7Z1L - chains A and B of the 20 polymer chains in the assembly; structure by electron microscopy, 2.80 A resolution.

Chain A:
Protein: DNA-directed RNA polymerase III subunit RPC1
Organism: Saccharomyces cerevisiae W303
Notes: EC 2.7.7.6
Reference sequence: P04051 (RPC1_YEAST); numbering as in UniProt (aligned over 1-1460)
Sequence (1460 residues; row label = number of the first residue in the row):
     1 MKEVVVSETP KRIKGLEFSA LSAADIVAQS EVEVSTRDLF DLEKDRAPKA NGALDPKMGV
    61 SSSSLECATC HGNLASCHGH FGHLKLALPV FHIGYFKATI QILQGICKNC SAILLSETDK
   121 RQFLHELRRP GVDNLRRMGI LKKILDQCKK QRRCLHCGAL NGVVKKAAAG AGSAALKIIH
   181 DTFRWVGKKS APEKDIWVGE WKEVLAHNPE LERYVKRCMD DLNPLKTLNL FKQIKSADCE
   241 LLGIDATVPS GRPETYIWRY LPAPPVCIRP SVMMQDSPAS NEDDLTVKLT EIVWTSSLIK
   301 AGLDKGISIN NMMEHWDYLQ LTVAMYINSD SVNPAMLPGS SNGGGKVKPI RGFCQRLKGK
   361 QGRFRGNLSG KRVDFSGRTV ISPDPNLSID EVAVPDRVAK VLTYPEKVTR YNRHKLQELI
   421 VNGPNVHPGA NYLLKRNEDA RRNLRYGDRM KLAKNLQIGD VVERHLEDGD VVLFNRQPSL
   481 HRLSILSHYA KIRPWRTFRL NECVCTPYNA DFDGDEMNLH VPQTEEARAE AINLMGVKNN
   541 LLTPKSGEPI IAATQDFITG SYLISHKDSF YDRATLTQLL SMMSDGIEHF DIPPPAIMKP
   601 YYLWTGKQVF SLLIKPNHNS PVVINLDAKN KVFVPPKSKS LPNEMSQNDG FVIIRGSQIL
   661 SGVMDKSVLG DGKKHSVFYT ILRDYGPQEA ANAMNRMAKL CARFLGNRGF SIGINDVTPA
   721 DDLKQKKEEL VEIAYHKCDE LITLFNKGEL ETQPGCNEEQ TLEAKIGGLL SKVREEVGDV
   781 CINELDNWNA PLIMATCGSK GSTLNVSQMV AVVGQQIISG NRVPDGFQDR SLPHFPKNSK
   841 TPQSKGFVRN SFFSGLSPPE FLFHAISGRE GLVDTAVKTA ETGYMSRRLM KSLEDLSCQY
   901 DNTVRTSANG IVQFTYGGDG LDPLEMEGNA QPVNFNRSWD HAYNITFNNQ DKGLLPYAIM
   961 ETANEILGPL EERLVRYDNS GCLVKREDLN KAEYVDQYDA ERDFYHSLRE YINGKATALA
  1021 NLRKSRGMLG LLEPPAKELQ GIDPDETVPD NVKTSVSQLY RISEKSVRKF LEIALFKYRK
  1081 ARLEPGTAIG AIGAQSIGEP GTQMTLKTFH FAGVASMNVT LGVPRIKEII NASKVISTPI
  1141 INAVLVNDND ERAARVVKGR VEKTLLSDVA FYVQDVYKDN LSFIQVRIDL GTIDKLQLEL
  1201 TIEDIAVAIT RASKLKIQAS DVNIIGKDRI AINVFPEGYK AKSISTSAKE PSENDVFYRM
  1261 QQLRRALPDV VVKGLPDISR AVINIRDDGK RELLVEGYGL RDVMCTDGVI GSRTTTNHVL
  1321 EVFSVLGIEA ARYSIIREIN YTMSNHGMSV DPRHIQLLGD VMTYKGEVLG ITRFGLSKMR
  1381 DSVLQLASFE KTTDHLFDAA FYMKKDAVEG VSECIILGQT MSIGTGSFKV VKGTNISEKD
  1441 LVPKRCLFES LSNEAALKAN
Not modelled in the structure: 341-346, 1237-1252, 1459-1460
Bound ions: Zn2+ site 1: Cys67, Cys70, Cys77, His80; Zn2+ site 2: Cys107, Cys110, Cys154, Cys157; Mg2+: Asp511, Asp513 (shared with 1 residue of chain R)
Residues lining bound ligands: 4QM ((3R,5S,7R,8R,9S,10S,12S,13R,14S,17R)-10,13-dimethyl-17-[(2R)-pentan-2-yl]-2,3,4,5,6,7,8,9,11,12,14,15,16,17-tetradecahydro-1H-cyclopenta[a]phenanthrene-3,7,12-triol): Lys1134, Asp1277, Tyr1298, His1318, Leu1320, Glu1321
Curated features (UniProtKB/Swiss-Prot):
  - region: Pro858 to Glu870 (Bridging helix)
  - binding site (Zn(2+)): Cys67, Cys70, Cys77, His80, Cys107, Cys110, Cys154
  - binding site (Mg(2+)): Asp511, Asp513, Asp515
  - mutagenesis: Thr506 (T506I: Temperature-sensitive), Asn509 (N509Y: Temperature-sensitive), Asn518 (N518Q: Temperature-sensitive)

Chain B:
Protein: DNA-directed RNA polymerase III subunit RPC2
Organism: Saccharomyces cerevisiae W303
Notes: EC 2.7.7.6
Reference sequence: P22276 (RPC2_YEAST); residues 1-1149 here = UniProt positions 1-1149
Sequence (1149 residues; each row starts with the number of its first residue):
     1 MVAATKRRKT HIHKHVKDEA FDDLLKPVYK GKKLTDEINT AQDKWHLLPA FLKVKGLVKQ
    61 HLDSFNYFVD TDLKKIIKAN QLILSDVDPE FYLKYVDIRV GKKSSSSTKD YLTPPHECRL
   121 RDMTYSAPIY VDIEYTRGRN IIMHKDVEIG RMPIMLRSNK CILYDADESK MAKLNECPLD
   181 PGGYFIVNGT EKVILVQEQL SKNRIIVEAD EKKGIVQASV TSSTHERKSK TYVITKNGKI
   241 YLKHNSIAEE IPIAIVLKAC GILSDLEIMQ LVCGNDSSYQ DIFAVNLEES SKLDIYTQQQ
   301 ALEYIGAKVK TMRRQKLTIL QEGIEAIATT VIAHLTVEAL DFREKALYIA MMTRRVVMAM
   361 YNPKMIDDRD YVGNKRLELA GQLISLLFED LFKKFNNDFK LSIDKVLKKP NRAMEYDALL
   421 SINVHSNNIT SGLNRAISTG NWSLKRFKME RAGVTHVLSR LSYISALGMM TRISSQFEKS
   481 RKVSGPRALQ PSQFGMLCTA DTPEGEACGL VKNLALMTHI TTDDEEEPIK KLCYVLGVED
   541 ITLIDSASLH LNYGVYLNGT LIGSIRFPTK FVTQFRHLRR TGKVSEFISI YSNSHQMAVH
   601 IATDGGRICR PLIIVSDGQS RVKDIHLRKL LDGELDFDDF LKLGLVEYLD VNEENDSYIA
   661 LYEKDIVPSM THLEIEPFTI LGAVAGLIPY PHHNQSPRNT YQCAMGKQAI GAIAYNQFKR
   721 IDTLLYLMTY PQQPMVKTKT IELIDYDKLP AGQNATVAVM SYSGYDIEDA LVLNKSSIDR
   781 GFGRCETRRK TTTVLKRYAN HTQDIIGGMR VDENGDPIWQ HQSLGPDGLG EVGMKVQSGQ
   841 IYINKSVPTN SADAPNPNNV NVQTQYREAP VIYRGPEPSH IDQVMMSVSD NDQALIKVLL
   901 RQNRRPELGD KFSSRHGQKG VCGIIVKQED MPFNDQGIVP DIIMNPHGFP SRMTVGKMIE
   961 LISGKAGVLN GTLEYGTCFG GSKLEDMSKI LVDQGFNYSG KDMLYSGITG ECLQAYIFFG
  1021 PIYYQKLKHM VLDKMHARAR GPRAVLTRQP TEGRSRDGGL RLGEMERDCV IAYGASQLLL
  1081 ERLMISSDAF EVDVCDKCGL MGYSGWCTTC KSAENIIKMT IPYAAKLLFQ ELLSMNIAPR
  1141 LRLEDIFQQ
Not modelled in the structure: 1-37, 852-862
Bound ions: Zn2+: Cys1095, Cys1098, Cys1107, Cys1110
Curated features (UniProtKB/Swiss-Prot):
  - zinc finger: Cys1095 to Cys1110 (C4-type)
  - binding site (Zn(2+)): Cys1095, Cys1098, Cys1107, Cys1110
From the paper describing this entry:
  - binding site for Nt-DNA: Gln199, Lys228, Ser229, Lys230, Asn245, Ser246, Thr311, Lys393, Arg446, Lys448, Glu450, Arg451, Gln476, Lys479, Arg481
  - conformationally variable residues (side-chain flip): Arg451
  - contacts within the chain: Asp72-His225 (hydrogen bond)
  - mutagenesis - Q199R, R481G: decreased growth
  - mutagenesis - K448A, R451V: unchanged growth

Interface between chain A and chain B:
Residue-residue contacts - 382 pairs, chain A then chain B:
  Thr9(A) - Asp1145(B)
  Pro10(A) - Asp1145(B)
  Pro10(A) - Ile1146(B)  hydrogen bond (backbone-backbone)
  Pro10(A) - Phe1147(B)  hydrophobic
  Lys11(A) - Asp1096(B)
  Lys11(A) - Ile1117(B)
  Lys11(A) - Met1119(B)
  Lys11(A) - Glu1144(B)
  Lys11(A) - Asp1145(B)  salt bridge
  Lys11(A) - Ile1146(B)
  Arg12(A) - Met1119(B)
  Arg12(A) - Leu1143(B)
  Arg12(A) - Glu1144(B)  salt bridge
  Arg12(A) - Ile1146(B)
  Ile13(A) - Met1119(B)  hydrophobic
  Ile13(A) - Arg1142(B)
  Lys14(A) - Arg1142(B)  hydrogen bond (backbone-backbone)
  Lys14(A) - Glu1144(B)
  Gly15(A) - Arg1140(B)
  Gly15(A) - Leu1141(B)
  Gly15(A) - Arg1142(B)  hydrogen bond (backbone-backbone)
  Leu16(A) - Arg1140(B)
  Leu16(A) - Leu1141(B)  hydrophobic
  Glu17(A) - Ala1138(B)
  Glu17(A) - Arg1140(B)  hydrogen bond (backbone-backbone)
  Glu17(A) - Arg1142(B)  salt bridge
  Phe18(A) - Ile1137(B)  hydrophobic
  Phe18(A) - Ala1138(B)
  Ser19(A) - Ile1137(B)
  Ser19(A) - Ala1138(B)  hydrogen bond (backbone-backbone)
  Ala20(A) - Asn1136(B)
  Leu21(A) - Leu1133(B)
  Leu21(A) - Asn1136(B)  hydrogen bond (backbone-side chain)
  Leu21(A) - Ala1138(B)  hydrophobic
  Leu21(A) - Arg1140(B)
  Asp25(A) - Arg1140(B)  salt bridge
  Ala28(A) - Thr1108(B)
  Ala28(A) - Lys1111(B)  hydrogen bond (backbone-side chain)
  Gln29(A) - Thr1108(B)
  Gln29(A) - Thr1109(B)
  Glu31(A) - Thr1108(B)  hydrogen bond
  Thr69(A) - Tyr1103(B)
  Cys70(A) - Tyr1103(B)  hydrophobic
  Leu74(A) - Arg1048(B)  hydrogen bond (backbone-side chain)
  Ala75(A) - Arg1048(B)  hydrogen bond (backbone-side chain)
  Cys77(A) - Arg1048(B)
  His78(A) - Phe1090(B)
  His78(A) - Gly1102(B)
  His78(A) - Lys1126(B)  hydrogen bond (backbone-side chain)
  His78(A) - Gln1130(B)  hydrogen bond (backbone-side chain)
  Gly79(A) - Gln1130(B)
  His80(A) - Tyr1103(B)
  Phe81(A) - Gln1130(B)
  Phe81(A) - Leu1133(B)  hydrophobic
  Phe81(A) - Ser1134(B)
  His92(A) - Met1135(B)  hydrogen bond (side chain-backbone)
  His92(A) - Asn1136(B)
  Tyr95(A) - Asn1136(B)  hydrogen bond (side chain-backbone)
  Tyr95(A) - Ile1137(B)
  Thr255(A) - Asn1136(B)
  Trp258(A) - Asn1136(B)
  Pro262(A) - Leu1133(B)
  Pro262(A) - Ser1134(B)
  Pro264(A) - Ser1134(B)
  Pro265(A) - Gln1130(B)
  Cys267(A) - Lys1126(B)
  Cys267(A) - Gln1130(B)
  Ile268(A) - Leu1046(B)
  Ile268(A) - Leu1127(B)  hydrophobic
  Ile268(A) - Gln1130(B)
  Phe353(A) - Glu1131(B)
  Phe353(A) - Ser1134(B)
  Phe353(A) - Met1135(B)  hydrophobic
  Arg356(A) - Glu1131(B)  salt bridge
  Leu357(A) - Glu1131(B)
  Leu357(A) - Leu1132(B)  hydrophobic
  Arg363(A) - Leu1046(B)
  Arg363(A) - Leu1127(B)
  Arg363(A) - Glu1131(B)  salt bridge
  Phe364(A) - Leu1128(B)  hydrophobic
  Arg365(A) - Arg1061(B)  hydrogen bond (backbone-side chain)
  Arg365(A) - Glu1064(B)  salt bridge
  Gly366(A) - Arg1061(B)  hydrogen bond (backbone-side chain)
  Asn367(A) - Thr1047(B)
  Asn367(A) - Gln1049(B)  hydrogen bond
  Asn367(A) - Ala1124(B)
  Leu368(A) - Ala1124(B)  hydrophobic
  Leu368(A) - Ala1125(B)
  Leu368(A) - Leu1128(B)  hydrophobic
  Ser369(A) - Glu1064(B)
  Ser369(A) - Arg1067(B)  hydrogen bond (backbone-side chain)
  Ser369(A) - Leu1083(B)
  Gly370(A) - Arg1061(B)  hydrogen bond (backbone-side chain)
  Gly370(A) - Leu1062(B)
  Lys371(A) - Gln1049(B)
  Lys371(A) - Arg1061(B)
  Lys371(A) - Leu1062(B)  hydrogen bond (backbone-backbone)
  Lys371(A) - Leu1083(B)  hydrogen bond (side chain-backbone)
  Lys371(A) - Ser1087(B)
  Lys371(A) - Asp1088(B)  salt bridge
  Lys371(A) - Pro1122(B)
  Arg372(A) - Pro1050(B)
  Arg372(A) - Thr1051(B)
  Arg372(A) - Glu1052(B)  salt bridge
  Arg372(A) - Gly1059(B)  hydrogen bond (side chain-backbone)
  Arg372(A) - Leu1060(B)
  Arg372(A) - Arg1061(B)
  Arg372(A) - Ser1087(B)  hydrogen bond (backbone-side chain)
  Val373(A) - Pro1050(B)
  Val373(A) - Gly1059(B)
  Val373(A) - Leu1060(B)  hydrogen bond (backbone-backbone)
  Val373(A) - Arg1082(B)
  Asp374(A) - Arg1038(B)  salt bridge
  Asp374(A) - Ala1039(B)
  Asp374(A) - Arg1043(B)  salt bridge
  Asp374(A) - Pro1050(B)
  Asp374(A) - Arg1082(B)  hydrogen bond (backbone-side chain)
  Asp374(A) - Ser1086(B)  hydrogen bond (backbone-backbone)
  Phe375(A) - Ala1039(B)  hydrogen bond (backbone-backbone)
  Ser376(A) - Ala1037(B)
  Ser376(A) - Arg1038(B)  hydrogen bond (backbone-backbone)
  Ser376(A) - Leu1060(B)  hydrogen bond (side chain-backbone)
  Gly377(A) - His1036(B)
  Gly377(A) - Leu1060(B)
  Arg378(A) - Lys1034(B)
  Arg378(A) - Met1035(B)
  Arg378(A) - His1036(B)  hydrogen bond (backbone-backbone)
  Arg378(A) - Leu1060(B)
  Thr379(A) - Met1035(B)
  Val380(A) - Val1031(B)  hydrophobic
  Val380(A) - Lys1034(B)
  Ile381(A) - Val921(B)
  Ser382(A) - Cys922(B)
  Pro383(A) - Tyr765(B)
  Pro383(A) - Ala770(B)  hydrophobic
  Asp384(A) - Tyr765(B)  hydrogen bond
  Pro385(A) - Gly764(B)
  Pro385(A) - Tyr765(B)
  Asn386(A) - Tyr765(B)  hydrogen bond
  Arg397(A) - Met1035(B)
  Val398(A) - Met1035(B)  hydrophobic
  Val401(A) - Arg1038(B)
  Val401(A) - Ala1039(B)
  Arg441(A) - Arg1040(B)
  Glu463(A) - Arg1040(B)  salt bridge
  Leu473(A) - Leu1078(B)  hydrophobic
  Asn475(A) - Glu1066(B)
  Gln477(A) - Glu1066(B)  hydrogen bond
  Ser479(A) - Met1065(B)
  Ser479(A) - Glu1066(B)  hydrogen bond
  Ser479(A) - Cys1069(B)
  His481(A) - Cys1069(B)  hydrogen bond (backbone-side chain)
  Arg482(A) - Cys1069(B)
  Arg482(A) - Ala1072(B)  hydrogen bond (side chain-backbone)
  Arg482(A) - Tyr1073(B)  hydrogen bond (backbone-side chain)
  Leu483(A) - Tyr1073(B)
  Ser484(A) - Cys1069(B)
  Ile485(A) - Cys1069(B)  hydrophobic
  Ile485(A) - Tyr1073(B)  hydrogen bond (backbone-side chain)
  Leu486(A) - Tyr1073(B)
  Trp495(A) - Glu907(B)
  Trp495(A) - Leu908(B)  hydrophobic
  Arg496(A) - Glu877(B)  salt bridge
  Arg496(A) - Glu907(B)  salt bridge
  Arg496(A) - Val1031(B)
  Arg496(A) - Leu1032(B)
  Arg496(A) - Met1035(B)
  Thr497(A) - Leu908(B)
  Thr497(A) - Gly909(B)
  Thr497(A) - Val1031(B)
  Glu502(A) - Gly764(B)
  Ala510(A) - Glu768(B)
  Asp511(A) - Glu768(B)
  Phe512(A) - Ile767(B)
  Phe512(A) - Glu768(B)  hydrogen bond (backbone-backbone)
  Phe512(A) - Asp769(B)
  Phe512(A) - Ala770(B)
  Phe512(A) - Gly920(B)
  Phe512(A) - Val921(B)  hydrogen bond (backbone-backbone)
  Asp513(A) - Asp769(B)
  Asp513(A) - Lys911(B)
  Asp513(A) - Lys919(B)
  Asp513(A) - Val921(B)
  Gly514(A) - Val921(B)
  Glu516(A) - Lys1034(B)  salt bridge
  Asn518(A) - Leu1060(B)
  His520(A) - Leu1062(B)
  His520(A) - Arg1082(B)  hydrogen bond
  Val521(A) - Arg1082(B)  hydrogen bond (backbone-side chain)
  Pro522(A) - Leu1078(B)  hydrophobic
  Pro522(A) - Glu1081(B)
  Gln523(A) - Glu1081(B)  hydrogen bond (backbone-side chain)
  Gln523(A) - Ser1086(B)
  Thr524(A) - Glu1081(B)
  Glu526(A) - Gln1077(B)
  Ala527(A) - Leu1078(B)  hydrophobic
  Ala527(A) - Glu1081(B)
  Glu530(A) - Ala1075(B)
  Glu530(A) - Ser1076(B)  hydrogen bond (side chain-backbone)
  Glu530(A) - Gln1077(B)  hydrogen bond (side chain-backbone)
  Glu530(A) - Leu1078(B)  hydrogen bond (side chain-backbone)
  Leu534(A) - Tyr1073(B)
  Met535(A) - Tyr1073(B)  hydrophobic
  Met535(A) - Leu1078(B)  hydrophobic
  Asn540(A) - Tyr1073(B)
  Thr554(A) - Glu768(B)
  Gln555(A) - Ile767(B)
  Gln555(A) - Glu768(B)  hydrogen bond
  Gln555(A) - His947(B)
  Asp556(A) - Ser761(B)  hydrogen bond
  Asp556(A) - Ser763(B)
  Asp556(A) - Asp766(B)
  Asp556(A) - Ile767(B)
  Asp556(A) - Asn945(B)  hydrogen bond
  Asp556(A) - His947(B)  salt bridge
  Phe557(A) - Ile767(B)  hydrophobic
  Thr559(A) - His947(B)  hydrogen bond
  Ala702(A) - Ser763(B)  hydrogen bond (backbone-side chain)
  Ala702(A) - Gly764(B)  hydrogen bond (backbone-backbone)
  Leu705(A) - Ser761(B)
  Gly706(A) - Ser761(B)  hydrogen bond (backbone-backbone)
  Gly706(A) - Tyr762(B)  hydrogen bond (backbone-backbone)
  Gly706(A) - Leu1013(B)
  Asn707(A) - Ser1006(B)
  Asn707(A) - Ile1008(B)
  Asn707(A) - Thr1009(B)
  Asn707(A) - Leu1013(B)
  Arg708(A) - Gln1014(B)
  Arg708(A) - Ala1015(B)
  Gly709(A) - Leu1013(B)
  Gly709(A) - Ala1015(B)
  Phe710(A) - Met760(B)
  Phe710(A) - Ser761(B)  hydrogen bond (backbone-backbone)
  Phe710(A) - Pro946(B)
  Ser711(A) - Val759(B)  hydrogen bond (side chain-backbone)
  Ser711(A) - Lys1001(B)
  Ser711(A) - Tyr1016(B)
  Ser711(A) - Ile1017(B)
  Ser711(A) - Phe1018(B)  hydrogen bond (side chain-backbone)
  Ile712(A) - Val759(B)  hydrophobic
  Ile712(A) - Pro946(B)  hydrophobic
  Ile712(A) - Phe949(B)  hydrophobic
  Ile712(A) - Phe1018(B)
  Gly713(A) - Met958(B)
  Gly713(A) - Lys1001(B)
  Gly713(A) - Phe1018(B)
  Ile714(A) - Met958(B)  hydrophobic
  Ile714(A) - Ile959(B)  hydrophobic
  Ile714(A) - Ile962(B)  hydrophobic
  Ile714(A) - Leu984(B)  hydrophobic
  Asn715(A) - Tyr998(B)  hydrogen bond
  Asn715(A) - Ser999(B)
  Asp716(A) - Lys1001(B)  salt bridge
  Val717(A) - Val955(B)  hydrophobic
  Val717(A) - Met958(B)  hydrophobic
  Met794(A) - Pro946(B)
  Met794(A) - His947(B)
  Met794(A) - Pro950(B)  hydrophobic
  Ser799(A) - His947(B)
  Lys800(A) - His947(B)
  Lys800(A) - Ser951(B)
  Asn805(A) - Pro950(B)
  Asn805(A) - Met953(B)
  Gln808(A) - Met953(B)
  Met809(A) - Met953(B)  hydrophobic
  Gly826(A) - Tyr371(B)
  Gly826(A) - Pro491(B)
  Phe827(A) - Tyr371(B)
  Phe827(A) - Pro491(B)
  Phe827(A) - Ser492(B)
  Phe827(A) - Val651(B)
  Phe827(A) - Glu654(B)
  Phe827(A) - Asn655(B)
  Gln828(A) - His595(B)
  Gln828(A) - Asn655(B)  hydrogen bond (backbone-side chain)
  Asp829(A) - His595(B)  salt bridge
  Arg830(A) - Glu654(B)
  Arg830(A) - Asn655(B)  hydrogen bond (side chain-backbone)
  Arg830(A) - Ser657(B)  hydrogen bond (side chain-backbone)
  Ser831(A) - Pro491(B)
  Leu832(A) - Pro491(B)
  Leu832(A) - Phe494(B)  hydrophobic
  Pro833(A) - Glu654(B)
  Pro833(A) - Tyr658(B)
  Pro833(A) - Ile659(B)  hydrogen bond (backbone-backbone)
  His834(A) - Phe494(B)
  His834(A) - Tyr658(B)
  His834(A) - Ile659(B)  hydrogen bond (side chain-backbone)
  His834(A) - Leu661(B)
  His834(A) - Glu674(B)
  Phe835(A) - Tyr658(B)
  Pro836(A) - Tyr658(B)
  Phe852(A) - His693(B)
  Phe852(A) - Asn694(B)
  Phe852(A) - Met953(B)  hydrophobic
  Phe852(A) - Val955(B)
  Phe853(A) - His693(B)  hydrogen bond (backbone-side chain)
  Phe853(A) - Val955(B)  hydrophobic
  Phe853(A) - Leu984(B)  hydrophobic
  Ser854(A) - His693(B)
  Gly855(A) - His692(B)
  Gly855(A) - His693(B)  hydrogen bond (backbone-side chain)
  Leu856(A) - His692(B)  hydrogen bond (backbone-backbone)
  Leu856(A) - Phe979(B)
  Ser857(A) - Phe979(B)
  Pro858(A) - Phe494(B)
  Pro858(A) - Tyr662(B)
  Pro858(A) - Pro677(B)  hydrophobic
  Pro858(A) - Phe979(B)  hydrophobic
  Pro859(A) - Leu661(B)
  Phe861(A) - Thr499(B)
  Phe861(A) - Ile680(B)  hydrophobic
  Phe861(A) - Leu681(B)  hydrophobic
  Phe861(A) - Pro691(B)
  Phe861(A) - His692(B)
  Phe861(A) - Asn699(B)
  Phe861(A) - Phe979(B)  hydrophobic
  Leu862(A) - Leu489(B)  hydrophobic
  Leu862(A) - Pro491(B)  hydrophobic
  Leu862(A) - Phe494(B)  hydrophobic
  Leu862(A) - Thr499(B)
  His864(A) - Gln695(B)
  His864(A) - Ser696(B)
  Ala865(A) - Thr499(B)
  Ala865(A) - Ser696(B)
  Ile866(A) - Leu489(B)
  Ile866(A) - Pro491(B)  hydrophobic
  Arg869(A) - Arg487(B)
  Arg869(A) - Leu489(B)
  Arg869(A) - Thr502(B)
  Arg869(A) - Gly509(B)
  Leu872(A) - Cys508(B)  hydrophobic
  Leu872(A) - Thr700(B)
  Leu872(A) - Tyr701(B)
  Val873(A) - Arg487(B)
  Val873(A) - Cys508(B)  hydrophobic
  Asp874(A) - Val483(B)
  Ala876(A) - Gly505(B)
  Val877(A) - Arg481(B)
  Val877(A) - Val483(B)  hydrophobic
  Arg887(A) - Glu1064(B)  salt bridge
  Met890(A) - Asp1068(B)
  Glu894(A) - Asp1068(B)
  Ala1088(A) - Ile1071(B)
  Ala1091(A) - Ala1072(B)  hydrophobic
  Ile1092(A) - Ala1072(B)
  Gln1095(A) - Asp1068(B)  hydrogen bond (side chain-backbone)
  Gln1095(A) - Cys1069(B)
  Gln1095(A) - Ala1072(B)
  Tyr1258(A) - Ser291(B)
  Tyr1258(A) - Lys292(B)  hydrogen bond (side chain-backbone)
  Gln1261(A) - Glu288(B)  hydrogen bond
  Arg1265(A) - Val285(B)
  Arg1265(A) - Glu288(B)  salt bridge
  Leu1396(A) - Leu1132(B)  hydrophobic
  Leu1396(A) - Ile1137(B)
  Phe1397(A) - Met1135(B)  hydrophobic
  Phe1397(A) - Ile1137(B)  hydrophobic
  Ala1400(A) - Ile1137(B)  hydrophobic
  Val1411(A) - Ile1071(B)  hydrophobic
  Ile1415(A) - Arg1067(B)
  Ile1415(A) - Ile1071(B)  hydrophobic
  Ile1415(A) - Leu1079(B)  hydrophobic
  Ile1415(A) - Leu1083(B)  hydrophobic
  Ile1416(A) - Pro1122(B)
  Ile1416(A) - Ala1125(B)
  Leu1417(A) - Ile1121(B)
  Leu1417(A) - Pro1122(B)
  Leu1417(A) - Phe1129(B)  hydrophobic
  Gly1418(A) - Leu1080(B)
  Gly1418(A) - Met1084(B)
  Gly1418(A) - Pro1122(B)
  Gln1419(A) - Leu1080(B)
  Thr1420(A) - Ser1076(B)
  Thr1420(A) - Gln1077(B)  hydrogen bond
  Met1421(A) - Gly1074(B)
  Met1421(A) - Ala1075(B)
  Met1421(A) - Ser1076(B)
  Gly1424(A) - Gly1074(B)
  Thr1425(A) - Gly1074(B)  hydrogen bond (backbone-backbone)
  Thr1425(A) - Ser1076(B)  hydrogen bond
  Gly1426(A) - Ser1076(B)
Other interface residues (no listed pair), chain A (201 interface residues in all): Ile26, Pro270, Asp276, Pro278, Tyr326, Ile327, Arg351, Cys354, Pro395, Leu402, Tyr432, Leu480, Arg499, Cys505, Ala531, Gly801, Ser819, Pro824, Lys837, Gly868, Glu870, Ser1388, Ile1423
Other interface residues (no listed pair), chain B (184 interface residues in all): Ser484, Ala488, Gln493, Cys498, Asp656, Pro697, Lys796, Ser851, Gly923, Ile925, Val1045, Gly1063, Val1070, Ile1085, Glu1091, Val1092, Leu1100, Ser1104, Thr1120, Tyr1123, Pro1139

Summary:
The interface between chain A and chain B involves 201 residues on one side and 184 on the other, with 72
hydrogen bonds and 20 salt bridges. Polar pairs include Lys11(A)-Asp1145(B), Arg12(A)-Glu1144(B) and
Glu17(A)-Arg1142(B). From the paper: a binding site for Nt-DNA at Gln199(B), Lys228(B) and Ser229(B) among
others; Q199R and R481G of chain B reduce growth; 4 substitutions were tested in all.
Chain A is DNA-directed RNA polymerase III subunit RPC1 and chain B is DNA-directed RNA polymerase III subunit
RPC2, both from Saccharomyces cerevisiae W303; the structure, Structure of yeast RNA Polymerase III
Pre-Termination Complex (PTC), was determined by electron microscopy together with 7Z1M, 7Z1N and 7Z1O from
the same study.
